PDB entry 8EGB | electron microscopy, 3.80 A resolution | chains R and J of the 8 polymer chains in the assembly

# Chain R
Molecule: 17-nt RNA strand
Sequence (17 nucleotides; row label = number of the first residue in the row):
     1 UUUUUUGGCA UAGUUGC
Not modelled in the structure: 1-6
Ion coordination: Mg2+: G16, C17 (shared with Asp460(J), Asp462(J), Asp464(J) of chain J)

# Chain J
Name: DNA-directed RNA polymerase subunit beta'
Source organism: Escherichia coli
Notes: EC 2.7.7.6
UniProt: C3SIA2 (C3SIA2_ECOLX); residue numbers follow UniProt; this construct covers 2-1407
Sequence (1407 residues; numbered 1 to 1407; the number before each row is that of its first residue):
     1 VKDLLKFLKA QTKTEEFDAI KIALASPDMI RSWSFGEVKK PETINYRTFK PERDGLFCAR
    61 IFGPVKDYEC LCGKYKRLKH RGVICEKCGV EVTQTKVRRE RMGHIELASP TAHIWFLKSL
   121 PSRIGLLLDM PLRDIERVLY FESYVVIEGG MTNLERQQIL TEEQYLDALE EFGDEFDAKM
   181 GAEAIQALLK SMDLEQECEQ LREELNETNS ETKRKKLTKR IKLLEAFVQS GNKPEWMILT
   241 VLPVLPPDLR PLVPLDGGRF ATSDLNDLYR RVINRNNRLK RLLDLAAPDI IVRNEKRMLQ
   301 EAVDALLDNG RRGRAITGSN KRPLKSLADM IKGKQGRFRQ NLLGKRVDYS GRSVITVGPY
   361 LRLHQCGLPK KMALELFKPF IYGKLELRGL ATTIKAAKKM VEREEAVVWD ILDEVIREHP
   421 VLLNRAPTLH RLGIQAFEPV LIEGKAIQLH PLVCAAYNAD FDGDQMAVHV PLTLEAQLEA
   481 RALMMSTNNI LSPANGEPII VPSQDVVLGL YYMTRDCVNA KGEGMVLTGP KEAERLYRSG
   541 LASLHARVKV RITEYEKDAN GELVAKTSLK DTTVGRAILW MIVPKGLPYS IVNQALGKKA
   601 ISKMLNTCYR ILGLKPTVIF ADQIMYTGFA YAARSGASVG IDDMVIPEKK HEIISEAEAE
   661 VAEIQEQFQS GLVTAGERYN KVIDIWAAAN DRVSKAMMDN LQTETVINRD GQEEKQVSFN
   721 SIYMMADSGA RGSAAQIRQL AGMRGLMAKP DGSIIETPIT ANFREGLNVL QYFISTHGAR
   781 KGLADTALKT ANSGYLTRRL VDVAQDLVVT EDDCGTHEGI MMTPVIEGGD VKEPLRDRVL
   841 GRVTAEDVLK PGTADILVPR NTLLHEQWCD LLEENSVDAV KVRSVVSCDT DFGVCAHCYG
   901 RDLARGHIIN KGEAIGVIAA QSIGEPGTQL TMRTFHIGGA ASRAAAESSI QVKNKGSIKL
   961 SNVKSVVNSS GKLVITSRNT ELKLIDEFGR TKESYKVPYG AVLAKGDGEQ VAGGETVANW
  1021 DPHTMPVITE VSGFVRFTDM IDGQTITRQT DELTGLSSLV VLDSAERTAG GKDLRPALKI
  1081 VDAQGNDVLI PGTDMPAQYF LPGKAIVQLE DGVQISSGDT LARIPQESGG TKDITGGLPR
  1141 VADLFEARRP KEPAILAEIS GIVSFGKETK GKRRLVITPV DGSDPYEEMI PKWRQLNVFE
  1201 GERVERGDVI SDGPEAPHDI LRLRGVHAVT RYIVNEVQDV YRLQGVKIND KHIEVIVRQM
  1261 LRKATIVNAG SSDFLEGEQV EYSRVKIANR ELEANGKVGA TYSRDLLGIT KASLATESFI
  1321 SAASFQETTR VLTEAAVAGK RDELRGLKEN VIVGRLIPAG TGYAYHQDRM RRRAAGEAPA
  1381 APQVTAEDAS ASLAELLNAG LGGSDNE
Not modelled in the structure: 1-15, 932-947, 1127-1134, 1374-1407
Differences from the reference sequence: expression tag (1)
Ion coordination: Zn2+ site 1: Cys70, Cys72, Cys85, Cys88; Mg2+: Asp460, Asp462, Asp464 (shared with G16(R), C17(R) of chain R); Zn2+ site 2: Cys814, Cys888, Cys895, Cys898

# Chain R / chain J interface
Pairs across the interface (15):
  G7(R) with Val253(J), base contact; Leu255(J), base contact; Asp256(J), base contact
  C9(R) with Arg322(J), sugar contact
  A10(R) with Arg322(J), sugar contact
  G16(R) with Arg425(J), hydrogen bond to the sugar; Ala426(J), base contact; Pro427(J), base contact; Asp460(J), phosphate contact; Asp462(J), phosphate contact; Asp464(J), hydrogen bond to the sugar
  C17(R) with Arg425(J), hydrogen bond to the sugar; Asp460(J), phosphate contact; Asp462(J), phosphate contact; Asp464(J), phosphate contact
Interface residues without a listed pair, chain R (6 interface residues in all): U15
Interface residues without a listed pair, chain J (14 interface residues in all): Ala261, Asn458, Gly463, Thr790

# Overview
6 residues of chain R and 14 residues of chain J are in contact; the contacts include 3 hydrogen bonds. Polar
pairs include G16(R)-Arg425(J), G16(R)-Asp464(J) and C17(R)-Arg425(J). Asp460(J), Asp462(J), Asp464(J), G16(R)
and C17(R) form the Mg2+ site.
Chain R is a 17-nt RNA strand and chain J is DNA-directed RNA polymerase subunit beta' (Escherichia coli); the
structure, Cryo-EM structure of consensus elemental paused elongation complex with an unfolded TL, was
determined by electron microscopy, deposited together with 8EG7, 8EG8, 8EH8, 8EH9, 8EHA, 8EHF and 8EHI.
